Entry 3C8G (X-ray diffraction, 2.50 A resolution); this record covers chain A.

# Chain A
Name: Putative transcriptional regulator
Organism: Shigella flexneri 2a str. 2457T
UniProtKB: Q83Q96 (Q83Q96_SHIFL); residue numbers follow UniProt; this construct covers 1-169
Chain sequence (172 residues; row label = number of the first residue in the row; numbers below 1 keep their minus sign (Ser-2 is residue -2)):
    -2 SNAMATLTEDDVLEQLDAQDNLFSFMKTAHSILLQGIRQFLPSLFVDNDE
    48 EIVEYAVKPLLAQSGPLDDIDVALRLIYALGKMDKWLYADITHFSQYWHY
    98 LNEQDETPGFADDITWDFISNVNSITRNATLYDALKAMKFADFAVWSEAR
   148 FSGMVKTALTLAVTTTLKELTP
Not modelled in the structure: -2 to -1, 139-141, 169
Modified positions: Mse1, Mse23, Mse80, Mse135, Mse151 (selenomethionine; parent Met); Lys24, Lys55, Lys79, Lys82, Lys133, Lys136 (n-dimethyl-lysine; MLY)
Construct notes: expression tag (-2 to 0)

# Overview
Chain A is Putative transcriptional regulator (Shigella flexneri 2a str. 2457T); the structure, Crystal
structure of a possible transciptional regulator YggD from Shigella flexneri 2a str. 2457T, was determined by
X-ray diffraction.
